PDB entry 7V4H | electron microscopy, 2.90 A resolution | chains E and G of the 10 polymer chains in the assembly

[Chain E (and G)]
Name: Glutamine synthetase
From: Glycine max
Notes: EC 6.3.1.2; chain G of this document is another copy of the same molecule, construct and numbering; everything in this record applies to it too
UniProt: A0A0R0EVM7 (A0A0R0EVM7_SOYBN); residue numbers follow UniProt; this construct covers 1-356
Sequence (356 residues; each row starts with the number of its first residue):
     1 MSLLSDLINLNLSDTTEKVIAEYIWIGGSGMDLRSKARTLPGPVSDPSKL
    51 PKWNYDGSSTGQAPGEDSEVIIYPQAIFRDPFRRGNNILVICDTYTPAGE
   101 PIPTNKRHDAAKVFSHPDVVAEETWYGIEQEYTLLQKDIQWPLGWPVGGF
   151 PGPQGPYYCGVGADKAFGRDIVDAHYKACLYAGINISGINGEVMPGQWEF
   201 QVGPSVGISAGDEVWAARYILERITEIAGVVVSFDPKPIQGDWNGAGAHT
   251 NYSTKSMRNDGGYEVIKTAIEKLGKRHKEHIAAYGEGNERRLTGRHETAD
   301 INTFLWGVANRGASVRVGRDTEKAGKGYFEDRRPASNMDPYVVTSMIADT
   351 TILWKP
Not modelled in the structure: 1-3, 356
What the authors report for this chain:
  - self-association interface (contacts with another copy of this molecule): Pro-146 to Gly-152

[Interface between chain E and chain G]
Residue-residue contacts - 72 pairs, chain E then chain G:
  Arg-79(E) / Thr-15(G)
  Pro-81(E) / Leu-7(G)
  Arg-84(E) / Asp-6(G)  hydrogen bond (side chain-backbone)
  Arg-84(E) / Leu-7(G)
  Arg-84(E) / Leu-10(G)
  Gly-155(E) / Arg-34(G)  hydrogen bond (backbone-side chain)
  Gly-155(E) / Ser-59(G)
  Pro-156(E) / Arg-34(G)
  Tyr-158(E) / Arg-34(G)  hydrogen bond (backbone-side chain)
  Tyr-158(E) / Tyr-55(G)
  Tyr-158(E) / Asp-56(G)  hydrogen bond (side chain-backbone)
  Tyr-158(E) / Ser-59(G)
  Tyr-158(E) / Thr-60(G)
  Cys-159(E) / Leu-33(G)
  Cys-159(E) / Arg-34(G)
  Cys-159(E) / Ser-35(G)  hydrogen bond (backbone-backbone)
  Val-161(E) / Leu-33(G)
  Val-161(E) / Ser-35(G)
  Val-161(E) / Tyr-219(G)  hydrophobic
  Val-161(E) / Glu-222(G)
  Val-161(E) / Arg-223(G)
  Val-161(E) / Glu-226(G)
  Gly-162(E) / Glu-222(G)
  Gly-162(E) / Glu-226(G)
  Ala-163(E) / Lys-137(G)  hydrogen bond (backbone-side chain)
  Ala-163(E) / Glu-226(G)
  Ala-163(E) / Val-230(G)
  Asp-164(E) / Val-231(G)
  Ala-166(E) / Glu-226(G)
  Arg-169(E) / Arg-223(G)
  Arg-169(E) / Glu-226(G)  salt bridge
  Asp-170(E) / Ile-8(G)
  Asp-173(E) / Arg-83(G)  salt bridge
  Asp-173(E) / Arg-223(G)  salt bridge
  Ala-174(E) / Leu-4(G)  hydrophobic
  Ala-174(E) / Leu-7(G)  hydrophobic
  Ala-174(E) / Ile-8(G)  hydrophobic
  Tyr-176(E) / Ile-20(G)  hydrophobic
  Tyr-176(E) / Arg-38(G)  hydrogen bond (side chain-backbone)
  Tyr-176(E) / Thr-39(G)  hydrogen bond
  Tyr-176(E) / Arg-83(G)
  Lys-177(E) / Leu-7(G)
  Lys-177(E) / Ile-8(G)  hydrogen bond (side chain-backbone)
  Lys-177(E) / Leu-10(G)  hydrogen bond (side chain-backbone)
  Lys-177(E) / Leu-12(G)
  Ala-178(E) / Leu-7(G)  hydrophobic
  Leu-180(E) / Leu-12(G)  hydrophobic
  Leu-180(E) / Lys-18(G)
  Leu-180(E) / Ile-20(G)  hydrophobic
  Tyr-181(E) / Leu-10(G)  hydrophobic
  Asn-185(E) / Lys-18(G)
  Ile-186(E) / Thr-39(G)
  Ser-187(E) / Arg-38(G)
  Ser-187(E) / Thr-39(G)
  Gly-188(E) / Ala-37(G)
  Gly-188(E) / Arg-38(G)
  Ile-189(E) / Lys-36(G)
  Ile-189(E) / Ala-37(G)  hydrogen bond (backbone-backbone)
  Asn-190(E) / Lys-36(G)
  Val-193(E) / Ser-59(G)
  Ile-224(E) / Leu-4(G)  hydrophobic
  Ile-227(E) / Leu-4(G)  hydrophobic
  Ala-228(E) / Leu-4(G)  hydrophobic
  Ala-309(E) / Glu-66(G)
  Ala-309(E) / Asp-67(G)
  Arg-311(E) / Tyr-55(G)
  Arg-311(E) / Asp-56(G)  salt bridge
  Arg-311(E) / Ser-68(G)  hydrogen bond
  Arg-311(E) / Glu-69(G)
  Arg-319(E) / Asp-67(G)  salt bridge
  Arg-319(E) / Glu-69(G)  salt bridge
  Arg-319(E) / Pro-97(G)
Other interface residues (no listed pair), chain E (40 interface residues in all): Asn-9, Phe-82, Tyr-157, Gly-160, Phe-167, Ile-171
Other interface residues (no listed pair), chain G (35 interface residues in all): Trp-25, Ile-71

[In short]
40 residues of chain E face 35 of chain G across their interface; the contacts include 12 hydrogen bonds and 6
salt bridges. Polar contacts include Arg-169(E)/Glu-226(G), Asp-173(E)/Arg-83(G) and Asp-173(E)/Arg-223(G).
The paper reports a self-association interface involving Pro-146(E).
Chain E and chain G are both Glutamine synthetase (Glycine max); the structure, Cryo-EM Structure of Glycine
max glutamine synthetase GmGS Beta2, was determined by electron microscopy, deposited together with 7V4I,
7V4J, 7V4K and 7V4L.
